PDB entry 7T33 | X-ray diffraction, 2.30 A resolution | chains A and B

Chain A (and B):
Name: Putative NAD(P)H nitroreductase
From: Haemophilus influenzae Rd KW20
Notes: EC 1.-.-.-; chain B of this document is another copy of the same molecule, construct and numbering; everything in this record applies to it too
UniProt: Q57431 (Y1278_HAEIN); numbering as in UniProt (aligned over 1-220)
Sequence (233 residues; row label = number of the first residue in the row):
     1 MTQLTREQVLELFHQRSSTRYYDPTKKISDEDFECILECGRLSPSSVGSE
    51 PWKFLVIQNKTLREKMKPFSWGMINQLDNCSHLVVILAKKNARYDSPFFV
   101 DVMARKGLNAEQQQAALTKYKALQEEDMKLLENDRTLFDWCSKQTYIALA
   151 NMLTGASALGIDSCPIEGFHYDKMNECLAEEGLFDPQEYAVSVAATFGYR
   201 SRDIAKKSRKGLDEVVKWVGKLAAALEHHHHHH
Unresolved in the structure: 1, 221-233
Sequence notes: expression tag (221-233)
Small-molecule neighbours:
  - FMN (flavin mononucleotide), molecule 1: R16, S17, S18, R20, G72, Y146, L149, C164, P165, I166, E167, G168, V193, K207, R209
  - FMN, molecule 2: P44, S45, S46, V47, G48, Q144, I147
  - nicotinic acid (NIO), molecule 1: R20, W71, G72, G168
  - nicotinic acid (NIO), molecule 2: S46, V47, G48, L123
UniProt features mapped onto this chain:
  - binding site (NAD(+)): G155 to G160
What the authors report for this chain:
  - binding site for nicotinic acid: R20, V47
  - mutagenesis - R20A: decreased binding to flavin mononucleotide
  - mutagenesis - R20K, K119A, Y120A: unchanged binding to flavin mononucleotide
  - mutagenesis - R20A (up to 5-fold): decreased catalytic activity on all other tested substrates
  - mutagenesis - R20A: unchanged catalytic activity on compounds 3 and 13
  - mutagenesis - R20A: abolished catalytic activity on compound 8
  - mutagenesis - R20K: decreased catalytic activity
  - mutagenesis - R20K: increased catalytic activity on compound 13
  - mutagenesis - W71A: increased catalytic activity on nimorazole (4) and fexinidazole (8)
  - mutagenesis - W71A: decreased catalytic activity on almost all other substrates
  - mutagenesis - W71A: abolished catalytic activity on azathioprine (11)
  - mutagenesis - W71F, K119A, Y120A: decreased catalytic activity on almost all substrates
  - mutagenesis - K119A: abolished catalytic activity on dimetridazole (7)
  - mutagenesis - K119A: abolished catalytic activity on fexinidazole (8)

Chain A / chain B interface:
Pairs across the interface (169; chain A residue first):
  T2(A) - Q8(B)
  T2(A) - E11(B)
  T2(A) - Q15(B)  hydrogen bond (backbone-side chain)
  T2(A) - S157(B)
  Q3(A) - A158(B)
  Q3(A) - L159(B)
  Q3(A) - G160(B)
  L4(A) - A158(B)  hydrogen bond (backbone-backbone)
  L4(A) - L159(B)
  R6(A) - E31(B)
  R6(A) - D32(B)  salt bridge
  R6(A) - C35(B)
  R6(A) - L159(B)
  Q8(A) - T2(B)
  V9(A) - C35(B)  hydrophobic
  V9(A) - C39(B)  hydrophobic
  V9(A) - L159(B)  hydrophobic
  L10(A) - E38(B)
  L10(A) - L42(B)  hydrophobic
  E11(A) - T2(B)
  F13(A) - C39(B)  hydrophobic
  F13(A) - L42(B)
  F13(A) - N151(B)
  F13(A) - G155(B)
  H14(A) - L42(B)
  Q15(A) - T2(B)  hydrogen bond (side chain-backbone)
  R16(A) - L42(B)
  R16(A) - P44(B)
  E31(A) - R6(B)
  D32(A) - R6(B)  salt bridge
  F33(A) - W218(B)  hydrophobic
  E34(A) - L212(B)
  C35(A) - R6(B)
  C35(A) - V9(B)  hydrophobic
  L37(A) - V216(B)  hydrophobic
  L37(A) - W218(B)  hydrophobic
  E38(A) - L10(B)
  E38(A) - L212(B)
  C39(A) - V9(B)  hydrophobic
  C39(A) - F13(B)  hydrophobic
  R41(A) - R209(B)  hydrogen bond (backbone-side chain)
  R41(A) - K210(B)  hydrogen bond (side chain-backbone)
  R41(A) - G211(B)
  R41(A) - L212(B)
  L42(A) - H14(B)
  L42(A) - K207(B)
  L42(A) - R209(B)  hydrogen bond (backbone-side chain)
  S43(A) - R209(B)  hydrogen bond (backbone-side chain)
  P44(A) - R16(B)
  P44(A) - R209(B)
  S46(A) - E167(B)  hydrogen bond
  E50(A) - S208(B)
  E50(A) - R209(B)
  E50(A) - K210(B)  hydrogen bond (side chain-backbone)
  K53(A) - E214(B)
  K53(A) - V215(B)
  F54(A) - V215(B)  hydrogen bond (backbone-backbone)
  F54(A) - V216(B)
  F54(A) - K217(B)  hydrogen bond (backbone-backbone)
  L55(A) - K217(B)
  V56(A) - V216(B)  hydrophobic
  V56(A) - K217(B)  hydrogen bond (backbone-backbone)
  V56(A) - W218(B)
  V56(A) - V219(B)  hydrogen bond (backbone-backbone)
  I57(A) - V219(B)
  Q58(A) - W218(B)
  Q58(A) - V219(B)  hydrogen bond (backbone-backbone)
  N59(A) - V219(B)  hydrogen bond (backbone-backbone)
  N59(A) - G220(B)
  W71(A) - K119(B)
  W71(A) - D127(B)  hydrogen bond
  R105(A) - S208(B)
  R105(A) - K210(B)
  K119(A) - W71(B)
  L123(A) - E167(B)
  L123(A) - G168(B)
  E126(A) - H170(B)  salt bridge
  D127(A) - W71(B)  hydrogen bond
  D127(A) - F169(B)
  D127(A) - H170(B)
  D127(A) - Y171(B)  hydrogen bond (backbone-backbone)
  M128(A) - R135(B)  hydrogen bond (backbone-side chain)
  M128(A) - E167(B)
  M128(A) - Y171(B)
  K129(A) - R135(B)  hydrogen bond (backbone-side chain)
  K129(A) - D172(B)  salt bridge
  L130(A) - R135(B)
  R135(A) - M128(B)  hydrogen bond (side chain-backbone)
  R135(A) - K129(B)  hydrogen bond (side chain-backbone)
  R135(A) - L130(B)
  R135(A) - E132(B)  salt bridge
  R135(A) - T136(B)
  D139(A) - D139(B)
  D139(A) - K143(B)  salt bridge
  W140(A) - E167(B)  hydrogen bond
  S142(A) - K143(B)  hydrogen bond
  K143(A) - D139(B)  salt bridge
  K143(A) - S142(B)  hydrogen bond
  K143(A) - K143(B)
  K143(A) - Y146(B)
  Q144(A) - Y146(B)
  Q144(A) - E167(B)  hydrogen bond
  Y146(A) - K143(B)
  Y146(A) - Q144(B)
  Y146(A) - I147(B)
  I147(A) - Y146(B)
  I147(A) - A150(B)  hydrophobic
  A150(A) - I147(B)  hydrophobic
  A150(A) - A150(B)  hydrophobic
  A150(A) - N151(B)
  N151(A) - F13(B)
  N151(A) - A150(B)
  N151(A) - T154(B)  hydrogen bond
  L153(A) - P44(B)  hydrophobic
  T154(A) - N151(B)  hydrogen bond
  A158(A) - Q3(B)
  A158(A) - L4(B)  hydrogen bond (backbone-backbone)
  L159(A) - Q3(B)
  L159(A) - L4(B)
  L159(A) - T5(B)
  L159(A) - R6(B)
  L159(A) - V9(B)  hydrophobic
  G160(A) - Q3(B)
  E167(A) - S46(B)  hydrogen bond
  E167(A) - L123(B)
  E167(A) - M128(B)
  E167(A) - W140(B)  hydrogen bond
  E167(A) - Q144(B)  hydrogen bond
  F169(A) - D127(B)
  H170(A) - E126(B)  hydrogen bond (side chain-backbone)
  H170(A) - D127(B)
  H170(A) - K129(B)
  Y171(A) - D127(B)  hydrogen bond (backbone-backbone)
  Y171(A) - M128(B)  hydrophobic
  D172(A) - K129(B)  salt bridge
  L183(A) - K217(B)
  L183(A) - V219(B)  hydrophobic
  S208(A) - E50(B)
  R209(A) - R41(B)  hydrogen bond (side chain-backbone)
  R209(A) - L42(B)  hydrogen bond (side chain-backbone)
  R209(A) - S43(B)  hydrogen bond (side chain-backbone)
  R209(A) - P44(B)
  R209(A) - E50(B)
  K210(A) - R41(B)  hydrogen bond (backbone-side chain)
  K210(A) - E50(B)  hydrogen bond (backbone-side chain)
  K210(A) - R105(B)
  L212(A) - E34(B)
  L212(A) - E38(B)
  L212(A) - R41(B)
  E214(A) - K53(B)
  V215(A) - K53(B)
  V215(A) - F54(B)  hydrogen bond (backbone-backbone)
  V216(A) - F54(B)
  V216(A) - V56(B)  hydrophobic
  K217(A) - F54(B)  hydrogen bond (backbone-backbone)
  K217(A) - L55(B)
  K217(A) - V56(B)  hydrogen bond (backbone-backbone)
  K217(A) - L183(B)
  W218(A) - F33(B)  hydrophobic
  W218(A) - V56(B)
  W218(A) - Q58(B)
  W218(A) - H82(B)
  V219(A) - V56(B)  hydrogen bond (backbone-backbone)
  V219(A) - I57(B)  hydrophobic
  V219(A) - Q58(B)  hydrogen bond (backbone-backbone)
  V219(A) - N59(B)  hydrogen bond (backbone-backbone)
  V219(A) - L62(B)  hydrophobic
  V219(A) - L183(B)  hydrophobic
  G220(A) - N59(B)
Interface residues without a listed pair, chain A (88 interface residues in all): T5, L12, S49, W52, L62, H82, F98, T136, L149, G155, S157, P165, G168, G211
Interface residues without a listed pair, chain B (90 interface residues in all): L12, L37, S49, W52, F98, L149, L153, P165

Overview:
88 residues of chain A and 90 residues of chain B are in contact, with 45 hydrogen bonds and 8 salt bridges.
Polar contacts include R6(A)-D32(B), E126(A)-H170(B) and K129(A)-D172(B). The paper reports a binding site for
nicotinic acid at R20(A) and V47(A); W71F, K119A and Y120A of chain A reduce catalytic activity on almost all
substrates; 6 substitutions were tested in all.
Both chains are Putative NAD(P)H nitroreductase (Haemophilus influenzae Rd KW20). Entry 7T33 (The structure of
Haemophilus influenzae Rd KW20 nitroreductase complexed with nicotinic acid) was determined by X-ray
diffraction, deposited together with 7T2Z.
